Entry 5YHM (X-ray diffraction, 1.91 A resolution); this record covers chains B and K of the 12 polymer chains in the assembly.

# Chain B
Molecule: 3-dehydroquinate dehydratase
Source organism: Acinetobacter baumannii (strain ATCC 17978 / CIP 53.77 / LMG 1025 / NCDC KC755 / 5377)
UniProt: A3M692 (AROQ_ACIBT); residue numbers follow UniProt; this construct covers 3-147
Amino-acid sequence (145 residues; each row starts with the number of its first residue):
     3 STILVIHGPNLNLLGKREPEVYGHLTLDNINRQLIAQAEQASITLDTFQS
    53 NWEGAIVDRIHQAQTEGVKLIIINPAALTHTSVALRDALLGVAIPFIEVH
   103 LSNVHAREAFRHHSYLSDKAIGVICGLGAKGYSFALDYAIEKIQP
UniProt features mapped onto this chain:
  - active site: Tyr24 (Proton acceptor), His102 (Proton donor)
  - binding site (substrate): Asn76, His82, Asp89, Leu103, Ser104, Arg113
  - site: Arg19 (Transition state stabilizer)

# Chain K
Molecule: 3-dehydroquinate dehydratase
Source organism: Acinetobacter baumannii (strain ATCC 17978 / CIP 53.77 / LMG 1025 / NCDC KC755 / 5377)
UniProt: A3M692 (AROQ_ACIBT); residues 1-147 here = UniProt positions 1-147
Amino-acid sequence (147 residues; each row starts with the number of its first residue):
     1 MSSTILVIHGPNLNLLGKREPEVYGHLTLDNINRQLIAQAEQASITLDTF
    51 QSNWEGAIVDRIHQAQTEGVKLIIINPAALTHTSVALRDALLGVAIPFIE
   101 VHLSNVHAREAFRHHSYLSDKAIGVICGLGAKGYSFALDYAIEKIQP
UniProt features mapped onto this chain:
  - active site: Tyr24 (Proton acceptor), His102 (Proton donor)
  - binding site (substrate): Asn76, His82, Asp89, Leu103, Ser104, Arg113
  - site: Arg19 (Transition state stabilizer)

# Chain B / chain K interface
Contacting residue pairs (37):
  Asn105(B) - Ser119(K)  hydrogen bond (side chain-backbone)
  Asn105(B) - Ala122(K)  hydrogen bond (side chain-backbone)
  Asn105(B) - Ile123(K)
  His107(B) - Ser119(K)
  His107(B) - Asp120(K)
  Ala108(B) - Asp120(K)
  Ser119(B) - Asn105(K)  hydrogen bond (backbone-side chain)
  Ser119(B) - His107(K)
  Asp120(B) - His107(K)
  Asp120(B) - Ala108(K)
  Ala122(B) - Asn105(K)  hydrogen bond (backbone-side chain)
  Ile123(B) - Asn105(K)
  Ile123(B) - Gly128(K)
  Gly124(B) - Cys127(K)
  Gly124(B) - Gly128(K)
  Gly124(B) - Leu129(K)
  Val125(B) - Val125(K)
  Val125(B) - Ile126(K)
  Val125(B) - Cys127(K)  hydrogen bond (backbone-backbone)
  Ile126(B) - Val125(K)
  Ile126(B) - Leu129(K)  hydrophobic
  Cys127(B) - Gly124(K)
  Cys127(B) - Val125(K)  hydrogen bond (backbone-backbone)
  Gly128(B) - Ile123(K)
  Leu129(B) - Ile126(K)  hydrophobic
  Leu129(B) - Tyr140(K)
  Lys132(B) - Asp139(K)  salt bridge
  Lys132(B) - Glu143(K)
  Phe136(B) - Phe136(K)
  Phe136(B) - Asp139(K)
  Phe136(B) - Tyr140(K)
  Asp139(B) - Lys132(K)  salt bridge
  Asp139(B) - Phe136(K)
  Tyr140(B) - Leu129(K)
  Tyr140(B) - Lys132(K)
  Tyr140(B) - Phe136(K)
  Glu143(B) - Lys132(K)
Interface residues without a listed pair, chain B (19 interface residues in all): Ile99
Interface residues without a listed pair, chain K (19 interface residues in all): Ile99

# Summary
Chain B and chain K each contribute 19 residues to their interface, with 6 hydrogen bonds and 2 salt bridges.
Among the polar pairs are Lys132(B)-Asp139(K), Asp139(B)-Lys132(K) and Asn105(B)-Ser119(K).
Chain B is 3-dehydroquinate dehydratase and chain K is 3-dehydroquinate dehydratase, both from Acinetobacter
baumannii (strain ATCC 17978 / CIP 53.77 / LMG 1025 / NCDC KC755 / 5377); the structure, Crystal structure of
dehydroquinate dehydratase with tris induced oligomerisation at 1.907 Angstrom resolution, was determined by
X-ray diffraction.
